Entry 8BLW (electron microscopy, 3.22 A resolution); this record covers chains A and B.

# Chain A
Protein: Vitamin B12 transporter BtuB1
From: Bacteroides thetaiotaomicron VPI-5482
UniProtKB: Q8A7N5 (Q8A7N5_BACTN); residue numbers follow UniProt; this construct covers 1-95, 97-681
Chain sequence (690 residues; row label = number of the first residue in the row; note: 1 number in that range is skipped by the numbering (no residue carries it; nothing is unmodelled there)):
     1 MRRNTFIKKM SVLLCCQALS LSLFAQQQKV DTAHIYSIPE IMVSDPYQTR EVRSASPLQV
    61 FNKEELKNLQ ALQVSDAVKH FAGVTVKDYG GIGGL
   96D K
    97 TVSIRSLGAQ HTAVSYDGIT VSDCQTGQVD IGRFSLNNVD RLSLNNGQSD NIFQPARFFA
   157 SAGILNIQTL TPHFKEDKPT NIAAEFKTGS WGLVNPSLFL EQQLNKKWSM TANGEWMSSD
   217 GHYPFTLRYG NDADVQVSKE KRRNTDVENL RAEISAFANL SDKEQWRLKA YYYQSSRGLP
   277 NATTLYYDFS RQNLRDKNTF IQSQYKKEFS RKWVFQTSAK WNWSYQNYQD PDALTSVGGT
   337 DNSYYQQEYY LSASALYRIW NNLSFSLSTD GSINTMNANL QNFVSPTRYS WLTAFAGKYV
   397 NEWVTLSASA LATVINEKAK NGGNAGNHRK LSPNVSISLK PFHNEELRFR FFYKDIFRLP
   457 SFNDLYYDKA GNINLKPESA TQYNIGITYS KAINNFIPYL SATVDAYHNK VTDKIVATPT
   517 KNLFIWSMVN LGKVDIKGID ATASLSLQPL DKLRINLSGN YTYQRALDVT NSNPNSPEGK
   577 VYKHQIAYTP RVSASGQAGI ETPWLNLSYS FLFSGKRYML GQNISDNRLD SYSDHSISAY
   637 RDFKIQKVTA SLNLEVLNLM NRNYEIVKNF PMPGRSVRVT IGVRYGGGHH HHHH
Not modelled in the structure: 1-48, 258, 376-379, 416-419, 682-690
Construct notes: expression tag (682-690)

# Chain B
Protein: YncE family protein
From: Bacteroides thetaiotaomicron VPI-5482
UniProtKB: Q8A7N4 (Q8A7N4_BACTN); numbering as in UniProt (aligned over 1-663)
Chain sequence (663 residues; each row starts with the number of its first residue):
     1 MQKGLLYNML LRLGKYFFLF PLFFIACDDL EDKPSIVPES NGDVFETGTA EMYILSEGLF
    61 NQNNSSLARY SFNRQRCTNN YFSANNQRGL GDTANDIAIY GNKIYVVVNV SSTVEVIDFP
   121 TGKSIRQISM LRDNGSSRQP RAIAFDKDKA YICSYDGTVA RIDTTSLEIE EIVTVGRNAE
   181 DICVQNGKLY VSNSGGLDYS GPGVDTTVSV IDITTFKETK KIEVGPNPGK ILPGLEEAVY
   241 VVTRGTDIEA GDYHLVKIDS RTDAVAITYD EKVLSFAIDG PIAYLYTYDY QTKDSAIKVF
   301 DLNAGTVIRD NFITDGTAIQ TPFSIQLNPF SGNIYITEAY NYTVKGDVLC FNQQGQLQYR
   361 LNDIGLNPNT VVFSDKASQN EAGDTPEDPN APSAFANKVF EYIPAPGQFI NTTTSAYEDG
   421 FSAGQVLEHA TEKLKKKSVI SLGGFGGTIT VGFHQSIRNS KGEYDFRILG NASYNQNTGT
   481 GALGGSAEPG IVLVSKDENG NGLPDDEWYE LAGSEYGKDT ETRNYEITYY RPQPANGDVR
   541 WTDNQGGEGF VYRNSYHQQD SYYPNWIEED EITFRGTRLK DNAINEGGTW VGYCYPWGYA
   601 DNHPNRSEFS QFKIDWAVDQ NGNHVELDKI DFVKIYTAVN QNVGWMGEIS TEVMTVEDLH
   661 FEN
Not modelled in the structure: 1-26, 380-387, 661-663
Residues lining bound ligands: beta-D-galactopyranose (GAL): Tyr100, Gly101, Lys103, Tyr105, Asp148, Thr164, Thr165
What the authors report for this chain:
  - post-translational modification sites: Thr164

# Chain A / chain B interface
Pairs across the interface (95; chain A residue first):
  Tyr225(A) - Arg88(B)
  Tyr225(A) - Gly89(B)  hydrogen bond (backbone-backbone)
  Asp228(A) - Ser83(B)
  Asp230(A) - Gln87(B)
  Val231(A) - Gln87(B)
  Gln232(A) - Asn86(B)  hydrogen bond (side chain-backbone)
  Gln232(A) - Gln87(B)  hydrogen bond (backbone-backbone)
  Gln232(A) - Arg88(B)
  Ala278(A) - Asn61(B)
  Thr279(A) - Asn63(B)  hydrogen bond (backbone-side chain)
  Thr280(A) - Asn63(B)
  Thr280(A) - Asp92(B)
  Thr280(A) - Val110(B)
  Leu281(A) - Asn63(B)
  Leu281(A) - Gly89(B)
  Leu281(A) - Ser111(B)  hydrogen bond (backbone-side chain)
  Tyr282(A) - Arg88(B)  hydrogen bond
  Tyr282(A) - Gly89(B)  hydrogen bond (side chain-backbone)
  Tyr282(A) - Leu90(B)
  Tyr282(A) - Thr113(B)
  Tyr282(A) - Glu115(B)
  Tyr283(A) - Val110(B)
  Tyr283(A) - Ser111(B)
  Tyr283(A) - Gly135(B)
  Tyr283(A) - Ser137(B)  hydrogen bond (side chain-backbone)
  Phe285(A) - Gly135(B)
  Phe285(A) - Ser136(B)
  Arg287(A) - Asn134(B)
  Asp328(A) - Arg132(B)  hydrogen bond (backbone-side chain)
  Asp328(A) - Ser136(B)
  Leu330(A) - Arg132(B)
  Leu330(A) - Arg138(B)
  Leu330(A) - Tyr155(B)
  Leu330(A) - Asp156(B)
  Leu330(A) - Asn178(B)  hydrogen bond (backbone-side chain)
  Leu330(A) - Leu197(B)  hydrophobic
  Thr331(A) - Leu197(B)
  Thr331(A) - Asp198(B)
  Ser332(A) - Asp198(B)  hydrogen bond
  Ser332(A) - Pro202(B)
  Asp464(A) - Tyr199(B)
  Asp464(A) - Ser200(B)  hydrogen bond
  Lys465(A) - Asp247(B)  salt bridge
  Pro515(A) - Leu59(B)  hydrophobic
  Pro515(A) - Tyr342(B)
  Thr516(A) - Tyr342(B)
  Lys517(A) - Glu57(B)
  Lys517(A) - Gly58(B)
  Lys517(A) - Leu59(B)
  Lys517(A) - Phe323(B)
  Lys517(A) - Tyr342(B)
  Lys517(A) - Asn367(B)
  Asn518(A) - Ile248(B)
  Asn518(A) - Tyr290(B)
  Leu519(A) - Gly196(B)
  Leu519(A) - Leu197(B)  hydrophobic
  Leu519(A) - Tyr199(B)  hydrophobic
  Leu519(A) - Ile248(B)  hydrophobic
  Phe520(A) - Ile248(B)  hydrophobic
  Phe520(A) - Glu249(B)
  Tyr557(A) - Cys27(B)
  Tyr559(A) - Asp29(B)  hydrogen bond
  Arg561(A) - Asp29(B)  salt bridge
  Pro573(A) - Gln320(B)
  Pro573(A) - Tyr340(B)  hydrophobic
  Pro573(A) - Asn341(B)
  Pro573(A) - Val344(B)
  Lys576(A) - Tyr340(B)
  Val577(A) - Val344(B)  hydrophobic
  His580(A) - Lys33(B)
  Arg587(A) - Asp29(B)
  Arg587(A) - Leu30(B)
  Val588(A) - Cys27(B)
  Val588(A) - Asp28(B)
  Gly611(A) - Asp28(B)
  Lys612(A) - Asp28(B)
  Lys612(A) - Leu30(B)  hydrogen bond (side chain-backbone)
  Lys612(A) - Glu31(B)
  Tyr614(A) - Leu30(B)  hydrophobic
  Tyr614(A) - Glu31(B)
  Tyr614(A) - Asp32(B)  hydrogen bond (side chain-backbone)
  Met615(A) - Gln62(B)
  Leu616(A) - Leu59(B)  hydrophobic
  Leu616(A) - Gln62(B)
  Leu616(A) - Thr343(B)
  Leu616(A) - Leu366(B)  hydrophobic
  Gln618(A) - Val344(B)
  Asn619(A) - Asp32(B)
  Asn619(A) - Lys33(B)  hydrogen bond (backbone-backbone)
  Ile620(A) - Lys345(B)
  Ser621(A) - Asp32(B)
  Asp622(A) - Lys345(B)  salt bridge
  Asn665(A) - Asn61(B)
  Asn665(A) - Gln62(B)
  Asn665(A) - Asn63(B)  hydrogen bond
Also at the interface, not in a pair above, chain A (55 interface residues in all): Gly226, Thr514, Leu527, Asn571, Ser572, Glu574, Lys579, Gln581, Tyr584, Lys664
Also at the interface, not in a pair above, chain B (62 interface residues in all): Asn64, Phe82, Gly91, Gln127, Leu131, Gln139, Arg177, Glu180, Asp363

# In short
55 residues of chain A and 62 residues of chain B are in contact; the contacts include 17 hydrogen bonds and 3
salt bridges. Among the polar pairs are Lys465(A)-Asp247(B), Arg561(A)-Asp29(B) and Asp622(A)-Lys345(B).
Beta-D-galactopyranose is covalently linked to Thr164(B). The paper reports a modification site at Thr164(B).
Chain A is Vitamin B12 transporter BtuB1 and chain B is YncE family protein, both from Bacteroides
thetaiotaomicron VPI-5482; the structure, Vitamin B12 transporter BtuB1 with lipoprotein BtuG1 from B. theta,
was determined by electron microscopy (same publication as 8BMX, 8P97 and 8P98).
